Entry 9E12 (electron microscopy, 4.50 A resolution (low resolution: residue-level contacts below are approximate; hydrogen-bond / salt-bridge calls are withheld)); this record covers chains A and B of the 12 polymer chains in the assembly.

# Chain A (and B)
Molecule: Cytoplasmic dynein 1 heavy chain 1
Organism: Homo sapiens
Notes: chain B of this document is another copy of the same molecule, construct and numbering; everything in this record applies to it too
Reference sequence: Q14204 (DYHC1_HUMAN); residues 1-4646 here = UniProt positions 1-4646
Sequence (4646 residues; row label = number of the first residue in the row):
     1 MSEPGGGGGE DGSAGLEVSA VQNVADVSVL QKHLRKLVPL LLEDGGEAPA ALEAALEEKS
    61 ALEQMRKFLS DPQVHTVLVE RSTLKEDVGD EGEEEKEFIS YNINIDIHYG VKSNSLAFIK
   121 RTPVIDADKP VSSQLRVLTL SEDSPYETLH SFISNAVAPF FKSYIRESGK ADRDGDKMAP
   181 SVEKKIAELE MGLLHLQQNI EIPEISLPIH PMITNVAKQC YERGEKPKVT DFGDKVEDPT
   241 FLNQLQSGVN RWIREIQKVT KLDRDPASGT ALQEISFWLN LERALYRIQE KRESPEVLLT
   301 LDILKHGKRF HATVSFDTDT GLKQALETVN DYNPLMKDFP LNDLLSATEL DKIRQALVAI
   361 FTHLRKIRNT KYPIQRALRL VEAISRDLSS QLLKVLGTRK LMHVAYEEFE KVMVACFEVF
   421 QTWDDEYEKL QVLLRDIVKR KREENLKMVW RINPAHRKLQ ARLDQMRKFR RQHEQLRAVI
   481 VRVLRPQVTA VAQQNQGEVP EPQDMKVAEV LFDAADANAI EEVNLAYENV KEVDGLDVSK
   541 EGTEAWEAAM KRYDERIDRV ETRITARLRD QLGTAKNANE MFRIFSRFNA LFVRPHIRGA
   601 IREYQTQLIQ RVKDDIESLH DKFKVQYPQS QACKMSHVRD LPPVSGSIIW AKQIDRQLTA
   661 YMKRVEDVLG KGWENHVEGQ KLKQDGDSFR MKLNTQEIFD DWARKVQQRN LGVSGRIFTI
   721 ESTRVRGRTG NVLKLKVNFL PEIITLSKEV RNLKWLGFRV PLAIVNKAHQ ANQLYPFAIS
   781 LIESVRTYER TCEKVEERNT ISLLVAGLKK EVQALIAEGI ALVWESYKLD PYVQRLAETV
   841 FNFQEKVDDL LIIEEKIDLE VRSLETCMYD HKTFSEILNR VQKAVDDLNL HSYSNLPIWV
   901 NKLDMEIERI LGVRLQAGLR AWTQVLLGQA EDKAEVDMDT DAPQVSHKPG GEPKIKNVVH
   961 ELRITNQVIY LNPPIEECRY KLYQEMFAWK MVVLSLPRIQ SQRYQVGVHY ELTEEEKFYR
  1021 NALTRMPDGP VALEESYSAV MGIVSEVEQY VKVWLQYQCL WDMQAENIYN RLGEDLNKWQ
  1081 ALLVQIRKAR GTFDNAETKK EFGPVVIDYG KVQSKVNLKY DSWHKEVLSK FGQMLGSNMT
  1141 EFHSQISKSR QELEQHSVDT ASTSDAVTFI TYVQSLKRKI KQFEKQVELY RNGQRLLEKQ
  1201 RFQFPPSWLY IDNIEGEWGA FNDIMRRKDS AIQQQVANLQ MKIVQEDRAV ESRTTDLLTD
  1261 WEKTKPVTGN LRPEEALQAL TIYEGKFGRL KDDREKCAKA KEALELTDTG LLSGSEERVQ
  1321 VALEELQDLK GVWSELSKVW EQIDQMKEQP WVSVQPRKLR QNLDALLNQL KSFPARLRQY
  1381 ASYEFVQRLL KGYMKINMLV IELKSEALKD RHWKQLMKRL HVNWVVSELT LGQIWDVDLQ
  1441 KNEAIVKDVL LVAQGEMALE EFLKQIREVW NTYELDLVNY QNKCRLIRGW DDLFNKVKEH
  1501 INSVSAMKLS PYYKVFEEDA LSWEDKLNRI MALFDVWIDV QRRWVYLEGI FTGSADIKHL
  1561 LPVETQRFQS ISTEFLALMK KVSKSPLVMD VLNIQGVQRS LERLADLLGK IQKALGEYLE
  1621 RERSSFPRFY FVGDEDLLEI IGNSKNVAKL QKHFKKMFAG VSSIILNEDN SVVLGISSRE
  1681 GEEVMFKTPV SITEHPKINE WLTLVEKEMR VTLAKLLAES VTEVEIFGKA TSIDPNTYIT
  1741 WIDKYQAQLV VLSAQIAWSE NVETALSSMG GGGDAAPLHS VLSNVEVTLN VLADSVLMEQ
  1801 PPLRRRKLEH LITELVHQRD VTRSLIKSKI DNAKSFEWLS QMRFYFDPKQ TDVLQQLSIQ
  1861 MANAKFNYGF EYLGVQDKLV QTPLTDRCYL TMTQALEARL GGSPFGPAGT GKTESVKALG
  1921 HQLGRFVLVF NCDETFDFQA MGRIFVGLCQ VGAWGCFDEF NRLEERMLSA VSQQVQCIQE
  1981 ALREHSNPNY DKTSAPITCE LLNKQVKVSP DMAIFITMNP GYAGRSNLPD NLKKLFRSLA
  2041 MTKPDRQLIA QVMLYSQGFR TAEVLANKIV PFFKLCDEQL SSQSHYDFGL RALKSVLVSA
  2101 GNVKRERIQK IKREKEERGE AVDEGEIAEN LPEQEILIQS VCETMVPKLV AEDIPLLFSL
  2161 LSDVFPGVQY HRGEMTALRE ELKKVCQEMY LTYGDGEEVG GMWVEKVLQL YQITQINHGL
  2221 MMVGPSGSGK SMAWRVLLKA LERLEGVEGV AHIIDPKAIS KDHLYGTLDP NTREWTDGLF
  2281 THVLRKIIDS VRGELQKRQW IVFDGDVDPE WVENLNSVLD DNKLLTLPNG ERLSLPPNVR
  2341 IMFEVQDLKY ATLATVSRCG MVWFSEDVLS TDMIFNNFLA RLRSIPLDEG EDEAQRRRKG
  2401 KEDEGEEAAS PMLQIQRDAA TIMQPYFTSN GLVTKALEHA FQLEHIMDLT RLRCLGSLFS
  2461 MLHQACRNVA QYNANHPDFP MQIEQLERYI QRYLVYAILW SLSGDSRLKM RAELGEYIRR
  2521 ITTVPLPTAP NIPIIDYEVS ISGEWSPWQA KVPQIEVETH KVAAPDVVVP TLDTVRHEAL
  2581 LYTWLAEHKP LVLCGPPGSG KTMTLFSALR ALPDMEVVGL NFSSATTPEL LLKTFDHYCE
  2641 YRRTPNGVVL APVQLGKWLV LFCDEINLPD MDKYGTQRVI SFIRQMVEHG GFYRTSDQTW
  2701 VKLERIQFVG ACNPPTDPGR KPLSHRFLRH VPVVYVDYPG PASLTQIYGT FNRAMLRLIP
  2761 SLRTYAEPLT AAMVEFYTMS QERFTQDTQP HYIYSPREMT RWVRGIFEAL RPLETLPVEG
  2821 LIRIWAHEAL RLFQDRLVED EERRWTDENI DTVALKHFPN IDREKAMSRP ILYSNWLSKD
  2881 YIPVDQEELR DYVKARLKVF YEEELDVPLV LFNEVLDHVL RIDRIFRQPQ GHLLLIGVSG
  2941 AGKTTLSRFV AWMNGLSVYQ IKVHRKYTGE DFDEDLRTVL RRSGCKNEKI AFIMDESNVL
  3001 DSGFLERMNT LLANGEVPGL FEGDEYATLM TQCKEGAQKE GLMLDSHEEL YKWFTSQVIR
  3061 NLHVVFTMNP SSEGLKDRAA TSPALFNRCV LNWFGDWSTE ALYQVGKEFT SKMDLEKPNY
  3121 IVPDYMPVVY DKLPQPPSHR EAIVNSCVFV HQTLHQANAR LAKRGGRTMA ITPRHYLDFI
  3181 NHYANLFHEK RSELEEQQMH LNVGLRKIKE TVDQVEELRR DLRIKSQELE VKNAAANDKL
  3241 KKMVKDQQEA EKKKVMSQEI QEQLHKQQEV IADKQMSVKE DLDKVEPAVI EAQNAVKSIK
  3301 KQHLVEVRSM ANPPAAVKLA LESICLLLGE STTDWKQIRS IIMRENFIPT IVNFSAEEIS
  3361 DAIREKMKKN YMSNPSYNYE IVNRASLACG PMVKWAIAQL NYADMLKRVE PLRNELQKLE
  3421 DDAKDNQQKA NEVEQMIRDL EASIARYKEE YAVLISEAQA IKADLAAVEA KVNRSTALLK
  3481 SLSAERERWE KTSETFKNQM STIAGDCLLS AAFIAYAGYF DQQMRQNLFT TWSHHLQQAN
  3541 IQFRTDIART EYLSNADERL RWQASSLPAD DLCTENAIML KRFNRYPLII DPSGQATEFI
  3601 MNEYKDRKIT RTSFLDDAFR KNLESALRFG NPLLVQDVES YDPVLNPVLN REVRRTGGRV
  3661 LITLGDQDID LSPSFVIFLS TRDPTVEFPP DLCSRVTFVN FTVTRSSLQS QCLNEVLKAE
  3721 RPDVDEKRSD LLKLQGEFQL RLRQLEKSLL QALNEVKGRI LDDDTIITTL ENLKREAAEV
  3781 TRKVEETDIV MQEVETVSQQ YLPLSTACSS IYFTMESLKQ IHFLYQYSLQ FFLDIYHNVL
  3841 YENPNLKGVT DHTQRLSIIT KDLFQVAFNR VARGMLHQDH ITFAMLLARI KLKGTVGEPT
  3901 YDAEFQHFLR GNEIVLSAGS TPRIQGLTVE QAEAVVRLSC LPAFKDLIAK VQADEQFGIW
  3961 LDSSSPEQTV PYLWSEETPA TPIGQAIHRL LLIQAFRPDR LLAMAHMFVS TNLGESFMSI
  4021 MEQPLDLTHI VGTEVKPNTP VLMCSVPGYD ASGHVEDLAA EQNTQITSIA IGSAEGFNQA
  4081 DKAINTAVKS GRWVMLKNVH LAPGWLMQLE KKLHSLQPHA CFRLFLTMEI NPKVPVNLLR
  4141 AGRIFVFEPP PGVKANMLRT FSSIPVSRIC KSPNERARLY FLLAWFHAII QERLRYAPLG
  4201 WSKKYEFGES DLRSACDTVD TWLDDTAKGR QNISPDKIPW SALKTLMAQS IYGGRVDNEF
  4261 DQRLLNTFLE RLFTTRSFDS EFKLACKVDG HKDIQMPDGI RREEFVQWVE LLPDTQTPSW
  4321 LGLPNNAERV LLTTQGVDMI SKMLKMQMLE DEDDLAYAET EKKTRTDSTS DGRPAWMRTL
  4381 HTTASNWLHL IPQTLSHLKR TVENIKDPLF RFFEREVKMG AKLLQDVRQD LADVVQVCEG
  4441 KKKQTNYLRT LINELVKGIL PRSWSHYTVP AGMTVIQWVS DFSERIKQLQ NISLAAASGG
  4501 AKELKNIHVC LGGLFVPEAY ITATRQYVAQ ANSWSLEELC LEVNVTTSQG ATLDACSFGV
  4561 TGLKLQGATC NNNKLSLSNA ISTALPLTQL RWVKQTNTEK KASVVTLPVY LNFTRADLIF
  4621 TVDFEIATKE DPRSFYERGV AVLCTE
Unresolved in the structure: 1-19, 489-511, 931-945, 2390-2409, 4348-4373, 4646 (chain B: 1-19, 489-511, 928-952, 1002-1012, 2390-2409, 4348-4373, 4646)
Bound ions: Mg2+ site 1: T1913, D1958 (together with ADP); Mg2+ site 2: E2344 (together with ATP)
Small-molecule neighbours:
  - ADP (adenosine-5'-diphosphate), molecule 1: L1879, V1880, T1882, T1885, P1907, A1908, G1909, T1910, G1911, K1912, T1913, E1914, D1958, T2017, I2049, L2090, R2091, K2094, D2320, D2321, R2358
  - ADP, molecule 2: V2567, V2568, V2569, T2571, T2574, P2596, P2597, G2598, S2599, G2600, K2601, T2602, M2603, P2739, I2747, Y2748, F2751, P2796, R2797, T2800
  - ADP, molecule 3: V2907, P2908, L2909, V2910, F2912, V2915, V2938, S2939, G2940, A2941, G2942, K2943, T2944, T2945, W3097, R3174, L3177, N3650
  - ATP (adenosine-5'-triphosphate): Y2190, L2191, T2192, W2203, P2225, S2226, G2227, S2228, G2229, K2230, S2231, M2232, E2344, L2369, M2373, I2374, N2377, L2452, E2688, R2726, R2729
Swiss-Prot annotation at these positions:
  - binding site (ATP): G1906 to T1913, G2224 to S2231, G2595 to T2602, G2937 to T2944
  - modified residue: S2 (N-acetylserine), S70 (Phosphoserine), K1125 (N6-acetyllysine), S1230 (Phosphoserine), K3480 (N6-acetyllysine), S4162 (Phosphoserine), K4283 (N6-acetyllysine), T4366 (Phosphothreonine), S4368 (Phosphoserine)
  - natural variant: E94 (E94K: Found in a patient with spinal muscular atrophy; uncertain significance), K129 (K129I: In CDCBM13), R264 (R264L: In SMALED1), H306 (H306R: In CMT2O and SMALED1), I584 (I584L: In SMALED1), R598 (R598C: In CMT2O and SMALED1), T659 to M662 (deletion: In CDCBM13), K671 (K671E: In SMALED1), P776 (P776L: In SMALED1), Y970 (Y970C: In SMALED1), G1132 (G1132E: In SMALED1), Q1194 (Q1194R: In CMT2O), 9 further natural variant entries in UniProt

# How chain A and chain B interact
Pairs across the interface - 165 pairs, chain A then chain B:
  H33(A) - D44(B)
  H33(A) - G45(B)
  K36(A) - L40(B)
  L37(A) - L37(B)
  L37(A) - L41(B)
  L40(A) - H33(B)
  L40(A) - K36(B)
  L40(A) - S132(B)
  L40(A) - S133(B)
  L41(A) - S132(B)
  L41(A) - S133(B)
  L41(A) - V137(B)
  L42(A) - S133(B)
  E43(A) - S133(B)
  D44(A) - P130(B)
  D44(A) - V131(B)
  D44(A) - S132(B)
  L78(A) - F160(B)
  I107(A) - N155(B)
  I107(A) - P159(B)
  I107(A) - F160(B)
  I107(A) - S163(B)
  H108(A) - F160(B)
  H108(A) - S163(B)
  Y109(A) - Y164(B)
  Y109(A) - E167(B)
  N114(A) - R121(B)
  I119(A) - S151(B)
  I119(A) - F152(B)
  I119(A) - N155(B)
  R121(A) - S141(B)
  R121(A) - D143(B)
  R121(A) - T148(B)
  R121(A) - F152(B)
  P130(A) - D44(B)
  V131(A) - D44(B)
  S132(A) - L40(B)
  S132(A) - L41(B)
  S132(A) - D44(B)
  R136(A) - T139(B)
  R136(A) - L140(B)
  R136(A) - S141(B)
  R136(A) - F152(B)
  V137(A) - V137(B)
  V137(A) - T139(B)
  L138(A) - L138(B)
  T139(A) - R136(B)
  T139(A) - V137(B)
  L140(A) - R136(B)
  S141(A) - R136(B)
  D143(A) - R121(B)
  Y146(A) - F161(B)
  Y146(A) - Y164(B)
  Y146(A) - I165(B)
  F152(A) - I119(B)
  F152(A) - K120(B)
  F152(A) - R121(B)
  F152(A) - R136(B)
  N155(A) - T76(B)
  N155(A) - I107(B)
  A156(A) - I107(B)
  P159(A) - I107(B)
  F160(A) - I107(B)
  F160(A) - H108(B)
  F160(A) - Y109(B)
  F160(A) - L140(B)
  S163(A) - H108(B)
  S163(A) - Y109(B)
  Y164(A) - Y109(B)
  Y164(A) - V111(B)
  Y164(A) - P145(B)
  E167(A) - H108(B)
  E167(A) - Y109(B)
  S168(A) - E201(B)
  R173(A) - S276(B)
  R173(A) - R283(B)
  D176(A) - Q198(B)
  M178(A) - G192(B)
  M178(A) - H195(B)
  M178(A) - L196(B)
  M178(A) - Q198(B)
  K185(A) - E188(B)
  K185(A) - L189(B)
  K185(A) - G192(B)
  I186(A) - L189(B)
  E188(A) - K185(B)
  L189(A) - K185(B)
  L189(A) - L189(B)
  G192(A) - M178(B)
  G192(A) - K185(B)
  L193(A) - M178(B)
  L193(A) - V182(B)
  Q197(A) - K170(B)
  E201(A) - R173(B)
  S268(A) - G175(B)
  S268(A) - D176(B)
  R1087(A) - N966(B)
  R1090(A) - T965(B)
  R1090(A) - N966(B)
  D1094(A) - I964(B)
  D1094(A) - T965(B)
  D1094(A) - N966(B)
  A1096(A) - R963(B)
  S1114(A) - L1118(B)
  D1121(A) - W1061(B)
  K1125(A) - W1061(B)
  R1201(A) - Q967(B)
  R1201(A) - V968(B)
  R1201(A) - Q1058(B)
  R1201(A) - W1061(B)
  R1201(A) - D1062(B)
  F1202(A) - Q1064(B)
  Q1203(A) - D1062(B)
  Q1203(A) - M1063(B)
  Q1203(A) - Q1064(B)
  P1350(A) - S1353(B)
  V1352(A) - P1350(B)
  V1352(A) - W1351(B)
  V1352(A) - V1352(B)
  V1352(A) - S1353(B)
  V1352(A) - V1354(B)
  S1353(A) - P1350(B)
  S1427(A) - S1353(B)
  E1518(A) - R1467(B)
  V1563(A) - L3042(B)
  E1564(A) - M3043(B)
  R1567(A) - L3042(B)
  R1567(A) - M3043(B)
  R1567(A) - L3044(B)
  D1606(A) - D3045(B)
  K1610(A) - M3043(B)
  K1610(A) - D3045(B)
  D3024(A) - A3027(B)
  D3024(A) - T3028(B)
  D3024(A) - T3031(B)
  A3027(A) - D3024(B)
  T3028(A) - D3024(B)
  T3031(A) - D3024(B)
  M3043(A) - R1567(B)
  M3043(A) - A1614(B)
  K3241(A) - Q3247(B)
  K3241(A) - K3448(B)
  V3244(A) - Q3247(B)
  Q3247(A) - V3244(B)
  Q3247(A) - Q3248(B)
  Q3248(A) - Q3247(B)
  Q3248(A) - Q3248(B)
  Q3248(A) - E3251(B)
  E3251(A) - Q3248(B)
  K3448(A) - L3240(B)
  K3448(A) - K3241(B)
  V3453(A) - Q3459(B)
  S3456(A) - S3456(B)
  S3456(A) - Q3459(B)
  Q3459(A) - S3456(B)
  R3628(A) - R3659(B)
  R3628(A) - D3670(B)
  F3629(A) - G3657(B)
  F3629(A) - G3658(B)
  F3629(A) - R3659(B)
  G3657(A) - F3629(B)
  G3658(A) - F3629(B)
  R3659(A) - R3628(B)
  R3659(A) - F3629(B)
  D3670(A) - R3628(B)
Interface residues without a listed pair, chain A (111 interface residues in all): H75, A127, K129, S133, E142, T148, L149, V157, F161, A179, V182, L194, H195, L196, N199, R264, G269, L1118, R1467, L3042, D3045, L3240, A3452, I3455
Interface residues without a listed pair, chain B (115 interface residues in all): D106, E142, E147, L149, V157, A179, L193, N199, N280, Q1349, E1518, V1563, E1564, K1610, I1611, A3452, V3453, I3455

# In short
Chain A and chain B form an interface of 111 and 115 residues respectively. Chain A binds 3 copies of ADP and
ATP. T1913(A) and D1958(A) form the Mg2+ site 1. From UniProt: 32 ATP-binding residues on chain A.
Both chains are Cytoplasmic dynein 1 heavy chain 1 (Homo sapiens). Entry 9E12 (Full-length human dynein-1 in
phi comformation under Lis1 condition) was determined by electron microscopy (same publication as 9E0Z, 9E10,
9E11, 9E13 and 9E14).
